PDB entry 3G65 | X-ray diffraction, 2.90 A resolution | chains A and C of the 3 polymer chains in the assembly

[Chain A]
Name: Cell cycle checkpoint control protein RAD9A
Organism: Homo sapiens
Notes: EC 3.1.11.2
Reference sequence: Q99638 (RAD9A_HUMAN); residues 1-270 here = UniProt positions 1-270
Chain sequence (296 residues; row label = number of the first residue in the row):
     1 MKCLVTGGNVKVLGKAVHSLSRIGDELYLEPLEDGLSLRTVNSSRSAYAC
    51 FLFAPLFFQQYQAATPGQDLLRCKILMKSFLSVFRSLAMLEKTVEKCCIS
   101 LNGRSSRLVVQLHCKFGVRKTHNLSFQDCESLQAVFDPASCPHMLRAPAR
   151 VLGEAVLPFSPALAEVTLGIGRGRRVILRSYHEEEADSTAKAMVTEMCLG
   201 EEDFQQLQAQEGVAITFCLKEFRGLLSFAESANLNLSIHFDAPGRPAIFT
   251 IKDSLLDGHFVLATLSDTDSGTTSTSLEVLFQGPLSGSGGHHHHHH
Unresolved in the structure: 64-70, 90-93, 104-106, 184-188, 274-296
Differences from the reference sequence: expression tag (271-296)
Swiss-Prot annotation at these positions:
  - modified residue: Tyr28 (Phosphotyrosine)
  - mutagenesis: Tyr28 (Y28F: Abolishes phosphorylation by ABL1)

[Chain C]
Name: Checkpoint protein HUS1
Organism: Homo sapiens
Reference sequence: O60921 (HUS1_HUMAN); numbering as in UniProt (aligned over 1-280)
Chain sequence (280 residues; numbered 1 to 280; the number before each row is that of its first residue):
     1 MKFRAKIVDGACLNHFTRISNMIAKLAKTCTLRISPDKLNFILCDKLANG
    51 GVSMWCELEQENFFNEFQMEGVSAENNEIYLELTSENLSRALKTAQNARA
   101 LKIKLTNKHFPCLTVSVELLSMSSSSRIVTHDIPIKVIPRKLWKDLQEPV
   151 VPDPDVSIYLPVLKTMKSVVEKMKNISNHLVIEANLDGELNLKIETELVC
   201 VTTHFKDLGNPPLASESTHEDRNVEHMAEVHIDIRKLLQFLAGQQVNPTK
   251 ALCNIVNNKMVHFDLLHEDVSLQYFIPALS
Unresolved in the structure: 46-49, 72-74, 213-226, 280

[Chain A / chain C interface]
Residue-residue contacts (32):
  Glu154(A) - Arg127(C)  salt bridge
  Pro158(A) - Thr94(C)
  Pro158(A) - Val129(C)  hydrophobic
  Pro158(A) - His131(C)
  Ser160(A) - Arg90(C)
  Arg179(A) - His109(C)
  Lys191(A) - Phe110(C)
  Lys191(A) - Pro134(C)
  Ala192(A) - Pro134(C)
  Met193(A) - Asn87(C)
  Met193(A) - Arg90(C)
  Met193(A) - His131(C)
  Met193(A) - Asp132(C)
  Met193(A) - Ile133(C)  hydrophobic
  Met193(A) - Pro134(C)
  Val194(A) - Thr130(C)
  Val194(A) - His131(C)
  Val194(A) - Asp132(C)  hydrogen bond (backbone-backbone)
  Thr195(A) - Thr130(C)
  Thr195(A) - His131(C)  hydrogen bond
  Glu196(A) - Ile128(C)
  Glu196(A) - Val129(C)
  Glu196(A) - Thr130(C)  hydrogen bond (backbone-backbone)
  Met197(A) - Ile128(C)
  Met197(A) - Val129(C)  hydrophobic
  Cys198(A) - Arg127(C)
  Cys198(A) - Ile128(C)  hydrogen bond (backbone-backbone)
  Leu199(A) - Arg127(C)
  Glu202(A) - Ser124(C)
  Glu202(A) - Ser125(C)  hydrogen bond
  Asp203(A) - Ser123(C)  hydrogen bond
  Asp203(A) - Arg127(C)  salt bridge
Other interface residues (no listed pair), chain A (17 interface residues in all): Leu157, Gly200
Other interface residues (no listed pair), chain C (19 interface residues in all): Ala91, Leu119, Ser126

[In short]
17 residues of chain A and 19 residues of chain C are in contact, with 6 hydrogen bonds and 2 salt bridges.
Polar pairs include Glu154(A)-Arg127(C), Asp203(A)-Arg127(C) and Thr195(A)-His131(C). Curated annotation
(UniProt) lists one mutagenesis site on chain A.
Chain A is Cell cycle checkpoint control protein RAD9A and chain C is Checkpoint protein HUS1, both from Homo
sapiens; the structure, Crystal Structure of the Human Rad9-Rad1-Hus1 DNA Damage Checkpoint Complex, was
determined by X-ray diffraction.
